Entry 8DP0 (electron microscopy, 2.96 A resolution); this record covers chains A and B.

# Chain A
Name: Phosphatidylinositol 4,5-bisphosphate 3-kinase catalytic subunit gamma isoform
Organism: Homo sapiens
Notes: EC 2.7.1.137, 2.7.1.153, 2.7.1.154, 2.7.11.1
UniProt: P48736 (PK3CG_HUMAN); numbering as in UniProt (aligned over 1-1102)
Chain sequence (1102 residues; row label = number of the first residue in the row):
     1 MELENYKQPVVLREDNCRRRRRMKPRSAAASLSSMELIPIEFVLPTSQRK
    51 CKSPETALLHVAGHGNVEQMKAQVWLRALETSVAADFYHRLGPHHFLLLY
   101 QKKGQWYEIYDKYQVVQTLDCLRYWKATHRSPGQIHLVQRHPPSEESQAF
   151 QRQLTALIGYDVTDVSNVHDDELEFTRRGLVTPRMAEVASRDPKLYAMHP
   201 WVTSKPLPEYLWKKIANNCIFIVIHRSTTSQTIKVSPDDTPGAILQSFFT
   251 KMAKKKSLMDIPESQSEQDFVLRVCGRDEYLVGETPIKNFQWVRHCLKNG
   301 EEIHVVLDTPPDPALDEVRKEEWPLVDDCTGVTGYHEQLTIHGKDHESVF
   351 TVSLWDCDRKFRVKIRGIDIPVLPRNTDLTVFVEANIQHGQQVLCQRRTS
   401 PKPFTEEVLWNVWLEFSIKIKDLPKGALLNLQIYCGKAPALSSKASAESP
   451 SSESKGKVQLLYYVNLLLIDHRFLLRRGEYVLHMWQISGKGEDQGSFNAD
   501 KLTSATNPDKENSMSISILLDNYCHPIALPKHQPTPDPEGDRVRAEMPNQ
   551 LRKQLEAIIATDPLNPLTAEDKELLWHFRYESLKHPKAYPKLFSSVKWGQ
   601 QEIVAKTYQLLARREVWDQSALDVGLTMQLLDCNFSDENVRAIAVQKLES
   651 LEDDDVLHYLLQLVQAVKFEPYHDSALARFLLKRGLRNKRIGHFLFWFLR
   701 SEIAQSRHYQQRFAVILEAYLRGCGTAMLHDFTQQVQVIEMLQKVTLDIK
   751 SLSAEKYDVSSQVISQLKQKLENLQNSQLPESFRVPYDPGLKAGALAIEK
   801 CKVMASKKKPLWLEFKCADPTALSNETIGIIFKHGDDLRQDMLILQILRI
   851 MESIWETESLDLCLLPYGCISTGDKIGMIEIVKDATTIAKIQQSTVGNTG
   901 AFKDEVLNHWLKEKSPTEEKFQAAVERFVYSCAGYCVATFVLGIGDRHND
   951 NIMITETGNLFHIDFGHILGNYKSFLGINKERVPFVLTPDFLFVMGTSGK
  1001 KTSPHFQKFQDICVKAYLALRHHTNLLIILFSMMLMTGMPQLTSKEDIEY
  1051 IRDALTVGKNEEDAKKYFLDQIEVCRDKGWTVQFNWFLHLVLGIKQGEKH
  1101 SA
Not modelled in the structure: 1-39, 46-52, 253-266, 341-350, 437-458, 489-496, 753-764, 1092-1102
Curated features (UniProtKB/Swiss-Prot):
  - region: Val803 to Lys809 (G-loop), Gly943 to Asn951 (Catalytic loop), His962 to Thr988 (Activation loop)
  - binding site (ATP): Gly829 to Leu838, Leu864 to Thr872, Phe961 to Leu969
  - modified residue: Thr1024 (Phosphothreonine), Ser1101 (Phosphoserine)
  - natural variant: Arg49 (R49S: In IMD97), Arg1021 (R1021P: In IMD97), Asn1085 (N1085S: In IMD97)
  - mutagenesis: Lys833 (K833R: Loss of kinase activity. Loss of autophosphorylation. Reduced inflammatory reactions but no alterations in cardiac contractility), Arg947 (R947P: Abolishes protein and lipid kinase activity. Does not abolish interaction with GRK2), Ser1101 (S1101A/Q: Loss of autophosphorylation. No effect on phosphatidylinositol-4,5-bisphosphate 3-kinase activity)
What the authors report for this chain:
  - disease-associated variants - R1021C: increased catalytic activity (citing earlier work)
  - disease-associated variants - R1021P: decreased catalytic activity (citing earlier work)
  - post-translational modification sites: Thr1024 (citing earlier work)
  - post-translational modification sites: Ser582, Ser594 to Ser595

# Chain B
Name: Nanobody NB7
Organism: Lama glama
Notes: antibody fragment or engineered binder
Chain sequence (136 residues; row label = number of the first residue in the row):
     1 QVQLVESGGGLVQPGGSLRLSCAASGSIFSINAMGWYRQAPGKQRELVAH
    51 ITSGGSTNYADSVKGRFTISRDNAKNTVYLQMNSLKPEDTAVYYCNEAGD
   101 PFLGSTWNGPPAFGSWGQGTQVTVSSHHHHHHEPEA
Not modelled in the structure: 126-136

# Interface between chain A and chain B
Contacting residue pairs (42):
  Ser204(A) - Gly104(B)
  Ser204(A) - Trp107(B)
  Ser204(A) - Asn108(B)
  Lys205(A) - Phe102(B)
  Lys205(A) - Gly104(B)
  Pro206(A) - Asn58(B)
  Pro206(A) - Tyr59(B)
  Pro206(A) - Asp61(B)
  Pro206(A) - Lys64(B)
  Pro206(A) - Trp107(B)
  Leu207(A) - Asp61(B)  hydrogen bond (backbone-side chain)
  Leu207(A) - Lys64(B)  hydrogen bond (backbone-side chain)
  Glu209(A) - Lys64(B)
  Trp212(A) - Lys64(B)
  Lys288(A) - Asp61(B)
  Glu556(A) - Ser27(B)  hydrogen bond
  Ala560(A) - Ile31(B)  hydrophobic
  His585(A) - Ile28(B)
  Lys587(A) - Asn32(B)
  Gln619(A) - Ala112(B)
  Gln619(A) - Phe113(B)
  Gln619(A) - Gly114(B)
  Ala621(A) - Ala98(B)
  Ala621(A) - Gly99(B)
  Ala621(A) - Phe113(B)
  Leu622(A) - Asp100(B)
  Leu622(A) - Ser105(B)
  Asp623(A) - Asp100(B)
  Val624(A) - Asp100(B)  hydrogen bond (backbone-side chain)
  Ser650(A) - Ser105(B)
  Leu651(A) - Leu103(B)  hydrophobic
  Glu652(A) - Gly104(B)
  Asp655(A) - Leu103(B)
  Asp655(A) - Gly104(B)  hydrogen bond (side chain-backbone)
  Asp655(A) - Ser105(B)  hydrogen bond (side chain-backbone)
  Tyr659(A) - Phe102(B)
  Ile854(A) - Phe102(B)  hydrophobic
  Thr857(A) - Asn58(B)  hydrogen bond
  Thr857(A) - Pro101(B)
  Thr857(A) - Phe102(B)
  Glu858(A) - Ser56(B)
  His1023(A) - Phe102(B)
Also at the interface, not in a pair above, chain A (31 interface residues in all): Ile559, Lys584, Ser620, Ser853, His1022, Leu1026
Also at the interface, not in a pair above, chain B (25 interface residues in all): Gln1, Ala60, Pro111
The authors on this interface:
  - epitope / paratope residues, chain A: His1022(A)
  - interface residues, chain A: His1022(A)

# Summary
Chain A and chain B form an interface of 31 and 25 residues respectively, with 7 hydrogen bonds. Among the
polar pairs are Leu207(A)-Asp61(B), Leu207(A)-Lys64(B) and Glu556(A)-Ser27(B). UniProt lists 28 ATP-binding
residues and 3 mutagenesis sites on chain A. The paper reports that R1021C of chain A increases catalytic
activity; the epitope/paratope residue His1022(A).
Chain A is Phosphatidylinositol 4,5-bisphosphate 3-kinase catalytic subunit gamma isoform (Homo sapiens) and
chain B is Nanobody NB7 (Lama glama); the structure, Structure of p110 gamma bound to the Ras inhibitory
nanobody NB7, was determined by electron microscopy.
